7EY7 - chains U and V of the 42 polymer chains in the assembly; structure by electron microscopy, 4.30 A resolution (low resolution: residue-level contacts below are approximate; hydrogen-bond / salt-bridge calls are withheld).

Chain U (and V):
Name: Tail tubular protein gp11
From: Escherichia phage T7
Notes: chain V of this document is another copy of the same molecule, construct and numbering; everything in this record applies to it too
UniProtKB: P03746 (TUBE1_BPT7); residues 1-196 here = UniProt positions 1-196
Chain sequence (196 residues; each row starts with the number of its first residue):
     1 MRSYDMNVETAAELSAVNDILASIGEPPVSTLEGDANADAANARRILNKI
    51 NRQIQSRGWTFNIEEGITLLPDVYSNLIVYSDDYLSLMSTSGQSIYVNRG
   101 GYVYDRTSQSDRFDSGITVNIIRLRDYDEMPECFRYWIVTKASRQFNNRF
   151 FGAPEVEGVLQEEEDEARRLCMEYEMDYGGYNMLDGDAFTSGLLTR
Not modelled in the structure: 196 (chain V: 1-2, 196)

Chain U / chain V interface:
Residue-residue contacts - 43 pairs, chain U then chain V:
  Met-1(U) with Thr-10(V); Ser-15(V)
  Ser-3(U) with Thr-10(V)
  Met-6(U) with Met-6(V); Val-8(V)
  Val-8(U) with Ser-3(V); Tyr-4(V)
  Lys-49(U) with Asp-19(V); Tyr-136(V)
  Arg-52(U) with Glu-132(V)
  Gln-53(U) with Tyr-136(V); Glu-166(V); Leu-170(V)
  Ser-56(U) with Glu-132(V)
  Arg-57(U) with Glu-166(V); Arg-169(V); Leu-170(V)
  Asp-82(U) with Glu-9(V)
  Leu-85(U) with Glu-132(V)
  Ser-86(U) with Tyr-174(V)
  Gln-93(U) with Tyr-178(V); Gly-179(V)
  Ser-94(U) with Tyr-178(V)
  Tyr-96(U) with Tyr-178(V)
  Val-97(U) with Phe-61(V); Tyr-178(V)
  Asn-98(U) with Glu-129(V)
  Arg-99(U) with Glu-129(V)
  Gly-100(U) with Glu-129(V)
  Arg-106(U) with Thr-60(V); Ile-63(V)
  Gln-109(U) with Glu-64(V)
  Lys-141(U) with Glu-166(V)
  Gln-145(U) with Glu-163(V)
  Asn-148(U) with Glu-155(V); Val-159(V)
  Arg-149(U) with Asp-19(V); Ala-22(V); Ser-23(V)
  Phe-150(U) with Gly-25(V)
  Gly-152(U) with Glu-155(V)
  Glu-157(U) with Val-159(V)
  Arg-168(U) with Arg-169(V)
Also at the interface, not in a pair above, chain U (36 interface residues in all): Arg-2, Asn-42, Arg-45, Leu-87, Met-88, Arg-144, Phe-151
Also at the interface, not in a pair above, chain V (42 interface residues in all): Asp-5, Asn-7, Ala-12, Asn-18, Ile-24, Arg-125, Met-130, Cys-133, Arg-135, Val-139, Val-156, Leu-160, Glu-162, Asp-177, Gly-180

Summary:
36 residues of chain U face 42 of chain V across their interface.
Both chains are Tail tubular protein gp11 (Escherichia phage T7). Entry 7EY7 (bacteriophage T7 tail complex)
was determined by electron microscopy, deposited together with 7EY6, 7EY8, 7EY9 and 7EYB.
